6IUO - chain A; structure by X-ray diffraction, 2.30 A resolution.

[Chain A]
Molecule: Fibroblast growth factor receptor 4
From: Homo sapiens
Notes: EC 2.7.10.1
UniProtKB: P22455 (FGFR4_HUMAN); residues 445-753 here = UniProt positions 445-753
Sequence (322 residues; row label = number of the first residue in the row):
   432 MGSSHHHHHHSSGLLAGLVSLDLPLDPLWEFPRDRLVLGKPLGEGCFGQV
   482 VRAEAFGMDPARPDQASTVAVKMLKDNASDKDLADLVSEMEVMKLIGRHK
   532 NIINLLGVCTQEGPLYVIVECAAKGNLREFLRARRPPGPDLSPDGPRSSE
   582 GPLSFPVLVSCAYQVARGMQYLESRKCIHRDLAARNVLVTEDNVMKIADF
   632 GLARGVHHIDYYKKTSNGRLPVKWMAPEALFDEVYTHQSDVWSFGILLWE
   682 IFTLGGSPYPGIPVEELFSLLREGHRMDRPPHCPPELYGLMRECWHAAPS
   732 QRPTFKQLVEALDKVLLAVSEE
Disordered / not traced: 432-443, 490-491, 569-581, 634-650, 751-753
Sequence notes: initiating methionine (432); expression tag (433-444); engineered mutation E664 (Arg in P22455)
Swiss-Prot annotation at these positions:
  - active site: D612 (Proton acceptor)
  - binding site (ATP): L473 to V481, K503
  - modified residue: S573 (Phosphoserine), Y642 (Phosphotyrosine), Y643 (Phosphotyrosine)
  - natural variant: V550 (V550M: In breast pleomorphic lobular sample), P712 (P712T: In a lung adenocarcinoma sample)
  - mutagenesis: K503 (K503R: Loss of kinase activity)
Covalent attachments: compound AWX linked to C477
Small-molecule neighbours: AWX (N-({4-[4-amino-3-(3,5-dimethyl-1-benzofuran-2-yl)-7-oxo-6,7-dihydro-2H-pyrazolo[3,4-d]pyridazin-2-yl]phenyl}methyl)prop-2-enamide): L473, G476, Q480, V481, A501, V502, K503, E520, M524, I534, V548, V550, E551, C552, A553, G556, L619, A629, D630

[In short]
Covalently linked compound AWX: at C477. Curated annotation (UniProt) lists active-site residue D612, 10
ATP-binding residues and one mutagenesis site.
Chain A is Fibroblast growth factor receptor 4 (Homo sapiens); the structure, Crystal structure of FGFR4
kinase domain in complex with a covalent inhibitor, was determined by X-ray diffraction together with 6IUP and
6ITJ from the same study.
